PDB entry 3H46 | X-ray diffraction, 1.75 A resolution | chains X and O

[Chain X (and O)]
Name: Glycerol kinase
From: Enterococcus casseliflavus
Notes: EC 2.7.1.30; chain O of this document is another copy of the same molecule, construct and numbering; everything in this record applies to it too
Reference sequence: O34153 (GLPK_ENTCA); residues 1-506 here = UniProt positions 1-506
Sequence (506 residues; numbered 1 to 506; the number before each row is that of its first residue):
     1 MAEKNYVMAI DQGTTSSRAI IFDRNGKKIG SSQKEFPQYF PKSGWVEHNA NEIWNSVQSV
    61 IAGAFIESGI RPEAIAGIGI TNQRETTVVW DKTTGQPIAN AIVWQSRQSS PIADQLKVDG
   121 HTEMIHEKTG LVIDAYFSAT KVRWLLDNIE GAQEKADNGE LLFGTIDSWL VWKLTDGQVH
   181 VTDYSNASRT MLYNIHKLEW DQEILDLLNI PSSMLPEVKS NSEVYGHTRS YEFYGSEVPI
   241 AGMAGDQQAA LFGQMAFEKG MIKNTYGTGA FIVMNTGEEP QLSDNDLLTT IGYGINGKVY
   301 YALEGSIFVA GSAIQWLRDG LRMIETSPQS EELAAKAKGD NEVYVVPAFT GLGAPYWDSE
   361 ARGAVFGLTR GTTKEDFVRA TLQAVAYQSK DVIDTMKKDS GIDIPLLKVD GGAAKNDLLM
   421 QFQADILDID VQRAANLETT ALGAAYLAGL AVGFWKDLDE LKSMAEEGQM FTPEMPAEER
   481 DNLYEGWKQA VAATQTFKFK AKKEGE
Not modelled in the structure: 1-2, 503-506
Sequence notes: engineered mutation Glu232 (His in O34153)
UniProt features mapped onto this chain:
  - binding site (ADP): Thr14, Arg18, Thr268, Gly311, Gly412, Asn416
  - binding site (ATP): Thr14, Thr15, Ser16, Thr268, Gly311, Gln315, Gly412
  - binding site (sn-glycerol 3-phosphate): Thr14, Arg84, Glu85, Tyr136, Asp246
  - binding site (glycerol): Arg84, Glu85, Tyr136, Asp246, Gln247
What the authors report for this chain:
  - binding site for glycerol: Arg84, Glu85, Trp104, Tyr136, Asp246, Phe271
  - contacts within the chain: Arg18-Glu438 (hydrogen bond), Ser230-Glu232 (hydrogen bond), Phe65-Phe233 (hydrophobic contact)
  - self-association interface (contacts with another copy of this molecule); pairs are residue here / residue on that copy: Tyr234-Tyr234
  - mutagenesis - H232E: decreased catalytic activity (citing earlier work)
  - conformationally variable residues (loop rearrangement, side-chain flip): Glu67, Tyr225 to Ile240
  - catalytic residues: Arg18 (proposed by the authors, not directly observed)
  - allosteric site: Asn49 to Gly69 (proposed by the authors, not directly observed)

[Chain X / chain O interface]
Pairs across the interface (14):
  Asn55(X) - Ile66(O)
  Gln58(X) - Ile66(O)
  Ser59(X) - Ile66(O)
  Ala62(X) - Ala62(O)  hydrophobic
  Ile66(X) - Asn55(O)
  Ile66(X) - Gln58(O)
  Ile66(X) - Ser59(O)
  Arg71(X) - Tyr231(O)
  Tyr231(X) - Arg71(O)
  Tyr231(X) - Tyr234(O)
  Glu232(X) - Tyr234(O)
  Tyr234(X) - Tyr231(O)
  Tyr234(X) - Glu232(O)
  Tyr234(X) - Tyr234(O)  hydrophobic
Interface residues without a listed pair, chain X (10 interface residues in all): Pro72
Interface residues without a listed pair, chain O (11 interface residues in all): Pro72, Asp176

[Summary]
10 residues of chain X face 11 of chain O across their interface. Curated annotation (UniProt) lists 6
ADP-binding residues, 7 ATP-binding residues, 5 sn-glycerol 3-phosphate-binding residues and 5
glycerol-binding residues on chain X. The paper reports the catalytic residue Arg18(X); H232E of chain X
reduces catalytic activity.
Both chains are Glycerol kinase (Enterococcus casseliflavus). Entry 3H46 (Glycerol Kinase H232E with Glycerol)
was determined by X-ray diffraction, deposited together with 3H3N, 3H3O, 3H45, 3D7E and 3FLC.
